PDB entry 9G29 | electron microscopy, 3.30 A resolution | chains B and C of the 17 polymer chains in the assembly

Chain B:
Protein: DNA-directed RNA polymerase I subunit RPA135
Source organism: Saccharomyces cerevisiae
Notes: EC 2.7.7.6
UniProt: P22138 (RPA2_YEAST); residue numbers follow UniProt; this construct covers 1-1203
Chain sequence (1203 residues; each row starts with the number of its first residue):
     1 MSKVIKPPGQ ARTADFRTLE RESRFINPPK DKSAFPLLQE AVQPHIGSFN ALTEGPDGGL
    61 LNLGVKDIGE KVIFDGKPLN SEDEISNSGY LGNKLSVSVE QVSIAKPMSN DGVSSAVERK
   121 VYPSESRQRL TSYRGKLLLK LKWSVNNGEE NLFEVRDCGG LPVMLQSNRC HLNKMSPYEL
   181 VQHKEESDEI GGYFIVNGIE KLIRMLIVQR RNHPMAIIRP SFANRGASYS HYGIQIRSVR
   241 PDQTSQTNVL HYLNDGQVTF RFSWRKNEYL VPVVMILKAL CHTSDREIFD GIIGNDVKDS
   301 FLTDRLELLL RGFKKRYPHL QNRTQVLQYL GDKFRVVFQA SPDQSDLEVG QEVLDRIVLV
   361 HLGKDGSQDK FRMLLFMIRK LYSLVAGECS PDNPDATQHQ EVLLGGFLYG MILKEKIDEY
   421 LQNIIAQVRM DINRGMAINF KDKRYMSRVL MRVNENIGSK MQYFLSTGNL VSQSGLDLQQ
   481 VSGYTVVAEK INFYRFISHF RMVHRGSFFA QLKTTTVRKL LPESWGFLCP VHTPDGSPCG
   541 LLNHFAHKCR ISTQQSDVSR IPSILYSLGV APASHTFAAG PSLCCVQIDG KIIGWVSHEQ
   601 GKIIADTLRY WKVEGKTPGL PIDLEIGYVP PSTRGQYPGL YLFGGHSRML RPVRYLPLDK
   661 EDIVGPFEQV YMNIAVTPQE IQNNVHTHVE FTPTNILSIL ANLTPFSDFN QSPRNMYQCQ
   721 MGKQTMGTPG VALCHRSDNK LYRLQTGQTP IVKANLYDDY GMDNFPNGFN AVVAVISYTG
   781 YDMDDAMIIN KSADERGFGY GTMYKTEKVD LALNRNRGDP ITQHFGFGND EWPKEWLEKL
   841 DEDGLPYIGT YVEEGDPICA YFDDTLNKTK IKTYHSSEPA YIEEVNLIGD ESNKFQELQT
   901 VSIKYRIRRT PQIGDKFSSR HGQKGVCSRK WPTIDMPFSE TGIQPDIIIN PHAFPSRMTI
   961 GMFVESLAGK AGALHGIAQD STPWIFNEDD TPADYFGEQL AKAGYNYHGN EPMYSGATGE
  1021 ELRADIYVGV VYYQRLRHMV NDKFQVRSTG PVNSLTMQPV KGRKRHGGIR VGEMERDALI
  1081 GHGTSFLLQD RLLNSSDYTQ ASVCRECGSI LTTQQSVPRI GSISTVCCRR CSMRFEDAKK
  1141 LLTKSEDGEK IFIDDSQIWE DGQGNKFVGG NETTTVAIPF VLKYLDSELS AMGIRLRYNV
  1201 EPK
Unresolved in the structure: 1-10, 79-88, 112-115, 1138-1155
Bound ions: Zn2+: Cys-1104, Cys-1107, Cys-1128, Cys-1131
From the paper describing this entry:
  - conformationally variable residues (side-chain flip): Tyr-717

Chain C:
Protein: DNA-directed RNA polymerases I and III subunit RPAC1
Source organism: Saccharomyces cerevisiae
UniProt: P07703 (RPAC1_YEAST); numbering as in UniProt (aligned over 1-335)
Chain sequence (335 residues; numbered 1 to 335; the number before each row is that of its first residue):
     1 MSNIVGIEYN RVTNTTSTDF PGFSKDAENE WNVEKFKKDF EVNISSLDAR EANFDLINID
    61 TSIANAFRRI MISEVPSVAA EYVYFFNNTS VIQDEVLAHR IGLVPLKVDP DMLTWVDSNL
   121 PDDEKFTDEN TIVLSLNVKC TRNPDAPKGS TDPKELYNNA HVYARDLKFE PQGRQSTTFA
   181 DCPVVPADPD ILLAKLRPGQ EISLKAHCIL GIGGDHAKFS PVSTASYRLL PQINILQPIK
   241 GESARRFQKC FPPGVIGIDE GSDEAYVKDA RKDTVSREVL RYEEFADKVK LGRVRNHFIF
   301 NVESAGAMTP EEIFFKSVRI LKNKAEYLKN CPITQ
Unresolved in the structure: 1-29, 334-335

Chain B / chain C interface:
Residue-residue contacts (58):
  Ile-26(B) / Thr-151(C)
  Arg-743(B) / Gln-93(C)
  Gln-745(B) / Gln-93(C)  hydrogen bond
  Gln-745(B) / Val-96(C)
  Lys-791(B) / Gly-214(C)  hydrogen bond (side chain-backbone)
  Lys-791(B) / Asp-215(C)
  Ser-792(B) / Ala-217(C)
  Glu-795(B) / His-99(C)  hydrogen bond (backbone-side chain)
  Glu-795(B) / His-216(C)
  Glu-795(B) / Ala-217(C)
  Arg-796(B) / His-99(C)
  Arg-796(B) / Ala-217(C)
  Arg-796(B) / Ser-220(C)
  Gly-797(B) / His-99(C)
  Tyr-800(B) / Glu-95(C)
  Thr-802(B) / Glu-95(C)
  Tyr-804(B) / Gln-93(C)
  Arg-906(B) / Gln-93(C)
  Arg-906(B) / Glu-95(C)  salt bridge
  Arg-908(B) / Glu-95(C)
  Ile-934(B) / Arg-68(C)
  Ile-934(B) / Arg-69(C)
  Ile-934(B) / Ile-72(C)  hydrophobic
  Ile-934(B) / Ser-73(C)
  Asp-935(B) / Arg-69(C)  salt bridge
  Phe-938(B) / Arg-68(C)
  Phe-938(B) / Tyr-227(C)
  Glu-940(B) / Arg-228(C)  salt bridge
  Glu-940(B) / Val-275(C)
  Glu-940(B) / Arg-293(C)  salt bridge
  Gly-942(B) / Thr-224(C)  hydrogen bond (backbone-side chain)
  Gly-942(B) / Ser-226(C)
  Gln-944(B) / Ile-72(C)
  Ala-1001(B) / Glu-278(C)
  Gly-1004(B) / Thr-274(C)  hydrogen bond (backbone-side chain)
  Gly-1004(B) / Ser-276(C)
  Tyr-1005(B) / Ser-276(C)
  Asn-1006(B) / Ser-276(C)
  Tyr-1007(B) / Glu-278(C)
  Tyr-1007(B) / Arg-281(C)
  Pro-1012(B) / Val-275(C)
  Pro-1012(B) / Arg-277(C)
  Pro-1012(B) / Arg-293(C)
  Tyr-1014(B) / Arg-228(C)
  Tyr-1014(B) / Leu-229(C)  hydrogen bond (side chain-backbone)
  Tyr-1014(B) / Arg-293(C)  hydrogen bond
  Gly-1016(B) / Asn-65(C)  hydrogen bond (backbone-side chain)
  Gly-1016(B) / Arg-68(C)  hydrogen bond (backbone-side chain)
  Gly-1016(B) / Arg-69(C)  hydrogen bond (backbone-side chain)
  Ala-1017(B) / Asn-65(C)
  Ala-1017(B) / Arg-69(C)
  Thr-1018(B) / Asn-65(C)  hydrogen bond (backbone-side chain)
  Gly-1019(B) / Asn-65(C)
  Gly-1019(B) / Tyr-227(C)  hydrogen bond (backbone-side chain)
  Glu-1020(B) / Thr-61(C)
  Glu-1021(B) / Arg-293(C)  salt bridge
  Glu-1021(B) / Arg-295(C)  salt bridge
  Asp-1025(B) / Arg-277(C)  salt bridge
Also at the interface, not in a pair above, chain B (38 interface residues in all): Asn-27, Tyr-881, Thr-933, His-1008, Ser-1015
Also at the interface, not in a pair above, chain C (34 interface residues in all): Asp-94, Leu-103, Pro-153, Pro-231, Asp-273

Summary:
38 residues of chain B face 34 of chain C across their interface; the contacts include 12 hydrogen bonds and 7
salt bridges. Among the polar pairs are Arg-906(B)/Glu-95(C), Asp-935(B)/Arg-69(C) and Glu-940(B)/Arg-228(C).
Cys-1104(B), Cys-1107(B), Cys-1128(B) and Cys-1131(B) form the Zn2+ site. From the paper: conformational
variability at Tyr-717(B).
Here chain B is DNA-directed RNA polymerase I subunit RPA135 and chain C is DNA-directed RNA polymerases I and
III subunit RPAC1, both from Saccharomyces cerevisiae. Entry 9G29 (Yeast RNA polymerase I elongation complex
stalled by an apurinic site with the C-terminal of A12 ...) was determined by electron microscopy, deposited
together with 9G1V, 9G1X, 9G23, 9G24, 9G26, 9G27, 9G2B and 9G2C.
